PDB entry 4B7R | X-ray diffraction, 1.90 A resolution | chains B and C of the 4 polymer chains in the assembly

# Chain B (and C)
Protein: Neuraminidase
Source organism: Influenza A virus (A/CALIFORNIA/07/2009(H1N1))
Notes: chain C of this document is another copy of the same molecule, construct and numbering; everything in this record applies to it too
UniProtKB: C7FH46 (C7FH46_9INFA); residues 83-469 here = UniProt positions 83-469
Amino-acid sequence (387 residues; each row starts with the number of its first residue):
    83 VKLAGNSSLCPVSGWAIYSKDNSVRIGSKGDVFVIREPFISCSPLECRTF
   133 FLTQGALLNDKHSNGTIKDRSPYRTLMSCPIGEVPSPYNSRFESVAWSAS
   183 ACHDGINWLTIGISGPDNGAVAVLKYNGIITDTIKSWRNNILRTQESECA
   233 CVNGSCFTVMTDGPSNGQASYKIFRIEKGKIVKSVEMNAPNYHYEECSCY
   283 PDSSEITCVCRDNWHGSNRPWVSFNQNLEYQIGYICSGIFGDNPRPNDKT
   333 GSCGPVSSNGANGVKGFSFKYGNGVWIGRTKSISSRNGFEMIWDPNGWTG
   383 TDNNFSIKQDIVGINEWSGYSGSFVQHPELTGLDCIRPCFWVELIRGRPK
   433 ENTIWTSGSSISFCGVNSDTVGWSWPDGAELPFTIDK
Cystine bridges: Cys92-Cys417, Cys124-Cys129, Cys184-Cys231, Cys233-Cys238, Cys279-Cys292, Cys281-Cys290, Cys318-Cys335, Cys421-Cys446
Covalent attachments: N-acetylglucosamine (NAG) linked to Asn88, Asn146, Asn235
Differences from the reference sequence: variant Phe351 (Tyr in C7FH46)
Ion coordination: Ca2+ site 1: Asp294, Gly298, Asp324, Gly342, Asn344; Ca2+ site 2: Asp376, Asn378, Asp384, Asn386
Residues lining bound ligands: Oseltamivir carboxylate (G39; (3R,4R,5S)-4-(acetylamino)-5-amino-3-(pentan-3-yloxy)cyclohex-1-ene-1-carboxylic acid): Arg118, Glu119, Asp151, Arg152, Trp179, Ser180, Ile223, Arg225, Ser247, Glu277, Glu278, Arg293, Asn295, Gly345, Arg368, Tyr402
Reported in the primary citation:
  - mutagenesis - I223R (2-fold): decreased catalytic activity on MUNANA
  - mutagenesis - I223R (48-fold), I223R/H275Y (7500-fold), H275Y: decreased binding to Oseltamivir carboxylate

# Chain B / chain C interface
Contacting residue pairs (83):
  Ala98(B) - Ile212(C)  hydrophobic
  Ile99(B) - Val177(C)  hydrophobic
  Ile99(B) - Ile212(C)
  Tyr100(B) - Phe174(C)
  Tyr100(B) - Lys207(C)  hydrogen bond (backbone-side chain)
  Tyr100(B) - Gly210(C)  hydrogen bond (side chain-backbone)
  Tyr100(B) - Ile211(C)
  Tyr100(B) - Ile212(C)  hydrophobic
  Ser101(B) - Phe174(C)
  Ser101(B) - Val177(C)
  Lys102(B) - Pro154(C)
  Lys102(B) - Tyr155(C)
  Lys102(B) - Thr157(C)
  Lys102(B) - Phe174(C)
  Lys102(B) - Val177(C)
  Asn104(B) - Gly137(C)
  Asn104(B) - Tyr155(C)  hydrogen bond (side chain-backbone)
  Asn104(B) - Thr157(C)
  Arg107(B) - Gln136(C)  hydrogen bond (side chain-backbone)
  Arg107(B) - Gly137(C)  hydrogen bond (side chain-backbone)
  Arg107(B) - Ala138(C)
  Arg107(B) - Asp142(C)
  Arg107(B) - His144(C)  hydrogen bond (backbone-side chain)
  Arg107(B) - Tyr155(C)
  Ile108(B) - Phe115(C)  hydrophobic
  Ile108(B) - Leu139(C)
  Ser110(B) - Asp142(C)  hydrogen bond
  Ser110(B) - His144(C)
  Lys111(B) - Gly109(C)  hydrogen bond (side chain-backbone)
  Lys111(B) - Lys111(C)
  Lys111(B) - Gly112(C)  hydrogen bond (side chain-backbone)
  Lys111(B) - Asp113(C)
  Lys111(B) - Leu140(C)  hydrogen bond (side chain-backbone)
  Lys111(B) - Asn141(C)
  Lys111(B) - Asp142(C)
  Gly112(B) - Asp113(C)
  Gly112(B) - Leu139(C)
  Gly112(B) - Tyr170(C)
  Asp113(B) - Asp113(C)
  Asp113(B) - Tyr170(C)  hydrogen bond (backbone-side chain)
  Ile163(B) - Phe174(C)
  Gly164(B) - Phe174(C)
  Glu165(B) - Ser172(C)
  Glu165(B) - Arg173(C)
  Val166(B) - Pro169(C)  hydrophobic
  Ser168(B) - Tyr170(C)
  Tyr170(B) - Tyr170(C)
  Gln408(B) - Ile211(C)
  Leu412(B) - Ile211(C)  hydrophobic
  Arg419(B) - Ile211(C)
  Arg419(B) - Ile212(C)  hydrogen bond (side chain-backbone)
  Val448(B) - Ile212(C)  hydrophobic
  Ser450(B) - Thr215(C)  hydrogen bond
  Asp451(B) - Val203(C)
  Asp451(B) - Thr215(C)  hydrogen bond (backbone-side chain)
  Asp451(B) - Lys217(C)
  Thr452(B) - Val203(C)
  Thr452(B) - Lys217(C)  hydrogen bond (backbone-side chain)
  Val453(B) - Pro198(C)
  Val453(B) - Gly201(C)
  Val453(B) - Val203(C)  hydrophobic
  Val453(B) - Lys217(C)
  Gly454(B) - Pro198(C)
  Trp455(B) - Ser153(C)
  Trp455(B) - Pro154(C)  hydrophobic
  Trp455(B) - Trp179(C)
  Trp455(B) - Ser196(C)
  Trp455(B) - Gly197(C)
  Trp455(B) - Pro198(C)
  Ser456(B) - Pro154(C)
  Trp457(B) - Pro154(C)
  Trp457(B) - Val177(C)
  Trp457(B) - Ser196(C)  hydrogen bond
  Pro458(B) - Pro154(C)
  Pro458(B) - Tyr155(C)
  Asp459(B) - Tyr155(C)
  Gly460(B) - His144(C)
  Gly460(B) - Tyr155(C)
  Ala461(B) - His144(C)
  Glu462(B) - Lys143(C)  hydrogen bond (backbone-side chain)
  Glu462(B) - His144(C)  hydrogen bond (backbone-side chain)
  Pro464(B) - Lys143(C)  hydrogen bond (backbone-side chain)
  Phe465(B) - His144(C)
Other interface residues (no listed pair), chain B (41 interface residues in all): Asn171, Thr413, Cys446, Lys469
Other interface residues (no listed pair), chain C (40 interface residues in all): Ser110, Met159, Val205, Asp214

# Summary
The interface between chain B and chain C involves 41 residues on one side and 40 on the other, with 19
hydrogen bonds. Polar pairs include Tyr100(B)-Lys207(C), Tyr100(B)-Gly210(C) and Asn104(B)-Tyr155(C). From the
paper: I223R, I223R/H275Y and H275Y of chain B reduce binding to Oseltamivir carboxylate; I223R of chain B
reduces catalytic activity on MUNANA.
Chain B and chain C are both Neuraminidase (Influenza A virus (A/CALIFORNIA/07/2009(H1N1))); the structure,
H1N1 2009 Pandemic Influenza Virus: Resistance of the I223R Neuraminidase Mutant Explained by Kinetic and
Structural ..., was determined by X-ray diffraction, deposited together with 4B7J, 4B7M, 4B7N and 4B7Q.
